Entry 8D6V (electron microscopy, 3.20 A resolution); this record covers chains M and N of the 35 polymer chains in the assembly.

== Chain M (and N) ==
Protein: Proteasome subunit alpha
From: Mycobacterium tuberculosis
Notes: EC 3.4.25.1; chain N of this document is another copy of the same molecule, construct and numbering; everything in this record applies to it too
Reference sequence: A5U4D5 (PSA_MYCTA); residues 1-248 here = UniProt positions 1-248
Sequence (248 residues; each row starts with the number of its first residue):
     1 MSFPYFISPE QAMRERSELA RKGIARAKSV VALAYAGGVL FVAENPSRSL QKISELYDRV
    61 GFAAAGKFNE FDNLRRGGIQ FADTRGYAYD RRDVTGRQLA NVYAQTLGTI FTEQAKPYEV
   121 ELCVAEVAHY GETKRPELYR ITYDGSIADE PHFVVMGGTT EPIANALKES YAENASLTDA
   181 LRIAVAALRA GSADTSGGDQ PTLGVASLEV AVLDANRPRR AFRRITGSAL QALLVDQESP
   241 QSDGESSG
Unresolved in the structure: 1-7, 191-202, 235-248
From the paper describing this entry:
  - mutagenesis - E119A: abolished catalytic activity on Pup-FabD
  - mutagenesis - D144A, S146A: decreased catalytic activity on Pup-FabD

== Interface between chain M and chain N ==
Contacting residue pairs (21; chain M residue first):
  S8(M) with E15(N)
  P9(M) with E15(N)
  E10(M) with E15(N); E18(N); L19(N), hydrogen bond (side chain-backbone)
  R97(M) with S49(N)
  N101(M) with F68(N); D72(N)
  Q105(M) with D72(N), hydrogen bond; N73(N)
  T112(M) with A115(N); K116(N)
  E113(M) with Q114(N), hydrogen bond; A115(N)
  Y139(M) with S49(N), hydrogen bond
  D144(M) with K67(N), hydrogen bond (backbone-side chain)
  G145(M) with N69(N)
  S146(M) with K67(N)
  I147(M) with L50(N); F68(N), hydrophobic
  D149(M) with S49(N)
Other interface residues (no listed pair), chain M (16 interface residues in all): M13, A104
Other interface residues (no listed pair), chain N (15 interface residues in all): Q51, R76

== In short ==
16 residues of chain M face 15 of chain N across their interface, with 5 hydrogen bonds. Polar contacts
include E10(M)-L19(N), Q105(M)-D72(N) and E113(M)-Q114(N). The paper reports that D144A and S146A of chain M
reduce catalytic activity on Pup-FabD; E119A of chain M abolishes catalytic activity on Pup-FabD.
Chain M and chain N are both Proteasome subunit alpha (Mycobacterium tuberculosis); the structure, Structure
of the Mycobacterium tuberculosis 20S proteasome bound to the C-terminal GQYL motif of the ATP-bound ..., was
determined by electron microscopy together with 8D6W, 8D6X and 8D6Y from the same study.
